5M3F - chains B and N of the 17 polymer chains in the assembly; structure by electron microscopy, 3.80 A resolution.

Chain B:
Protein: DNA-directed RNA polymerase I subunit RPA135
Source organism: Saccharomyces cerevisiae
Notes: EC 2.7.7.6
Reference sequence: P22138 (RPA2_YEAST); numbering as in UniProt (aligned over 1-1203)
Chain sequence (1203 residues; row label = number of the first residue in the row):
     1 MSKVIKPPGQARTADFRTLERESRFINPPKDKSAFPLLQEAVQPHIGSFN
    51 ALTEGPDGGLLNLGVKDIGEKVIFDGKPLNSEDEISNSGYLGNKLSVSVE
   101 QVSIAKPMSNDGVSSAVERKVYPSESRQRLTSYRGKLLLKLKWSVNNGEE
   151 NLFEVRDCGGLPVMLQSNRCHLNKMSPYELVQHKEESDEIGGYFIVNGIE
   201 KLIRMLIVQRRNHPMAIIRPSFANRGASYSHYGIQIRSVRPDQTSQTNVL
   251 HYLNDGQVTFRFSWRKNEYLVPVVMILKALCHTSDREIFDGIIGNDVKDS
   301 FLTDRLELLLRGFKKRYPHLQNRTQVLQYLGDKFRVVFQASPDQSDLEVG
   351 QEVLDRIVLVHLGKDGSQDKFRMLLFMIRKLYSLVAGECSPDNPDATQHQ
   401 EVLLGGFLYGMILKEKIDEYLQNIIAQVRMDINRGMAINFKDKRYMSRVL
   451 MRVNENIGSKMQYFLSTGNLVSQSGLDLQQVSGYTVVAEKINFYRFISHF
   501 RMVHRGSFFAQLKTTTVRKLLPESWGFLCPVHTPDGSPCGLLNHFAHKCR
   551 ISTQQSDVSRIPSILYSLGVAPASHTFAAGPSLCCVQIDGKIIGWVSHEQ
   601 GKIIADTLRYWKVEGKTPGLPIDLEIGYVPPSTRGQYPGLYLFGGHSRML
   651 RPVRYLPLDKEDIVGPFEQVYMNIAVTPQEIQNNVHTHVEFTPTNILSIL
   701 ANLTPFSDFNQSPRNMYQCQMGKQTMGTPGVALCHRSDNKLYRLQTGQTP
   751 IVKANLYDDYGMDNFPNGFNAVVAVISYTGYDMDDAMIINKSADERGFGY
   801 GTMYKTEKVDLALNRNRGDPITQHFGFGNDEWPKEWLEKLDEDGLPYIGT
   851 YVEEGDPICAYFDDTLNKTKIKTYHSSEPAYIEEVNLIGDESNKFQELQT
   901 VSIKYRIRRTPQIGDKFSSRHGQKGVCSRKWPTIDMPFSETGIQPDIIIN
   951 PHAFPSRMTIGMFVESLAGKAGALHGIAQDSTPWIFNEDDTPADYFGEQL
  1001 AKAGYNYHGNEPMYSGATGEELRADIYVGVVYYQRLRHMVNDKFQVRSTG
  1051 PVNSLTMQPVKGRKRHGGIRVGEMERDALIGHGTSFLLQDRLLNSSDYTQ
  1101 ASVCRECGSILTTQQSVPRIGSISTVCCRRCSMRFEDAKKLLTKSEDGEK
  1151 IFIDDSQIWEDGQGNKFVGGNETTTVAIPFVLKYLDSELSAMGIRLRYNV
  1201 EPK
Disordered / not traced: 1-12, 82-86, 1142-1150
Ion coordination: Zn2+: Cys1104, Cys1107, Cys1128, Cys1131
Curated features (UniProtKB/Swiss-Prot):
  - zinc finger: Cys1104 to Cys1131 (C4-type)
  - modified residue: Ser2 (N-acetylserine), Ser81 (Phosphoserine), Ser1156 (Phosphoserine)

Chain N:
Protein: DNA-directed RNA polymerase I subunit RPA34
Source organism: Saccharomyces cerevisiae
Reference sequence: P47006 (RPA34_YEAST); residues 1-233 here = UniProt positions 1-233
Chain sequence (233 residues; row label = number of the first residue in the row):
     1 MSKLSKDYVSDSDSDDEVISNEFSIPDGFKKCKHLKNFPLNGDNKKKAKQ
    51 QQVWLIKFPSNVDISKLKSLPVDFESSTTMTIDKHDYKIMDDTDIESSLT
   101 QDNLSNMTLLVPSESKESLKIASTAKDNAPLQFDKVFSVSETAKIPAIDY
   151 SKVRVPRKDVPKVEGLKLEHFATGYDAEDFHVAEEVKENKKEPKKRSHHD
   201 DEEESSEKKKKKKEKREKREKKDKKDKKKKHRD
Disordered / not traced: 1-23, 42-48, 73-77, 181-233
Curated features (UniProtKB/Swiss-Prot):
  - modified residue (Phosphoserine): Ser10, Ser12, Ser14, Ser60

Interface between chain B and chain N:
Pairs across the interface (50; chain B residue first):
  Tyr566(B) - Lys57(N)
  Ser567(B) - Glu141(N)
  Gly569(B) - Ser140(N)
  Phe577(B) - Asn106(N)
  Gln600(B) - Met90(N)
  Ile603(B) - Lys88(N)
  Asp606(B) - Ile145(N)
  Thr607(B) - Ala143(N)
  Trp611(B) - Glu141(N)
  Leu656(B) - Ile148(N)
  Pro657(B) - Ile145(N)  hydrophobic
  Pro657(B) - Pro146(N)
  Leu658(B) - Pro146(N)  hydrophobic
  Pro678(B) - Val153(N)
  Pro678(B) - Arg154(N)
  Gln679(B) - Val155(N)  hydrogen bond (side chain-backbone)
  Gln679(B) - Arg157(N)
  Ile681(B) - Arg154(N)
  Asn683(B) - Tyr150(N)  hydrogen bond
  Asn683(B) - Arg154(N)  hydrogen bond
  Asn684(B) - Tyr150(N)
  Thr941(B) - His170(N)  hydrogen bond
  Thr941(B) - Phe171(N)
  Thr941(B) - Thr173(N)
  Leu974(B) - Glu169(N)
  His975(B) - Leu166(N)
  His975(B) - Lys167(N)
  Ile977(B) - Val163(N)  hydrophobic
  Ile985(B) - Arg157(N)  hydrogen bond (backbone-side chain)
  Ile985(B) - Val160(N)
  Phe986(B) - Arg157(N)  hydrogen bond (backbone-side chain)
  Phe986(B) - Val160(N)  hydrophobic
  Asn987(B) - Arg157(N)  hydrogen bond
  Asp990(B) - Arg157(N)
  Asp990(B) - Asp159(N)
  Asp990(B) - Val160(N)
  Tyr995(B) - Val160(N)
  Tyr995(B) - Pro161(N)  hydrogen bond (side chain-backbone)
  Tyr995(B) - Lys162(N)
  Glu998(B) - Lys162(N)  salt bridge
  Gln999(B) - Val163(N)
  Gln999(B) - Leu166(N)
  Lys1002(B) - Leu166(N)
  Lys1002(B) - Lys167(N)
  Lys1002(B) - Leu168(N)
  Ala1003(B) - Lys167(N)
  Ala1003(B) - Leu168(N)
  Ala1003(B) - Glu169(N)
  Gly1004(B) - Leu168(N)
  Tyr1005(B) - His170(N)  hydrogen bond
Also at the interface, not in a pair above, chain B (40 interface residues in all): Thr13, Asn295, Leu568, Thr576, Tyr610, His686, Glu940, Gln979
Also at the interface, not in a pair above, chain N (31 interface residues in all): Ile95, Met107, Ala147, Pro156

Overview:
Chain B and chain N form an interface of 40 and 31 residues respectively, with 9 hydrogen bonds and 1 salt
bridge. Polar contacts include Glu998(B)-Lys162(N), Gln679(B)-Val155(N) and Asn683(B)-Tyr150(N). Cys1104(B),
Cys1107(B), Cys1128(B) and Cys1131(B) form the Zn2+ site.
Chain B is DNA-directed RNA polymerase I subunit RPA135 and chain N is DNA-directed RNA polymerase I subunit
RPA34, both from Saccharomyces cerevisiae; the structure, Yeast RNA polymerase I elongation complex at 3.8A,
was determined by electron microscopy together with 5M3M from the same study.
